PDB entry 3CIU | X-ray diffraction, 3.50 A resolution | chains B and D of the 4 polymer chains in the assembly

== Chain B (and D) ==
Molecule: Hemoglobin subunit beta
Source organism: Bos taurus
Notes: chain D of this document is another copy of the same molecule, construct and numbering; everything in this record applies to it too
Reference sequence: P02070 (HBB_BOVIN); residues 2-146 here correspond to UniProt positions 1-145 (UniProt number = residue number - 1)
Chain sequence (145 residues; numbered 2 to 146; the number before each row is that of its first residue):
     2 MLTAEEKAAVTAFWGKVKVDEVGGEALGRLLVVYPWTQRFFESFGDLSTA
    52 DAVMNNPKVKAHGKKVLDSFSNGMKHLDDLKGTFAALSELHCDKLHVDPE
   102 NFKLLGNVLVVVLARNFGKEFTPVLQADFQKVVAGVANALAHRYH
Ion coordination: heme Fe near His92 (its only coordinating residue here)
Ligand contacts:
  - 5DP (5-(2,5-dioxopyrrolidin-1-yl)-N-[2-(2-{2-[(4-O-alpha-D-idopyranosyl-alpha-D-mannopyranosyl)oxy]ethoxy}ethoxy)ethyl]pentanamide): Glu90, Cys93, Asp94, Arg144
  - heme (HEM): Thr38, Phe41, Phe42, Phe45, His63, Lys66, Val67, Ser70, Phe71, Phe85, Leu88, Leu91, His92, Leu96, Val98, Asn102, Phe103, Leu106, Leu141
  - oxygen atom (O): Phe42, His63, Val67

== Chain B / chain D interface ==
Contacting residue pairs (6):
  Asn139(B) - Tyr145(D)
  Asn139(B) - His146(D)
  Tyr145(B) - Asn139(D)  hydrogen bond (backbone-side chain)
  His146(B) - Lys82(D)
  His146(B) - Asn139(D)  hydrogen bond (backbone-side chain)
  His146(B) - His146(D)  hydrogen bond
Interface residues without a listed pair, chain B (5 interface residues in all): Ala135, His143

== Overview ==
5 residues of chain B face 4 of chain D across their interface, with 3 hydrogen bonds. Polar pairs include
Tyr145(B)-Asn139(D), His146(B)-Asn139(D) and His146(B)-His146(D). Chain B binds heme, oxygen atom and compound
5DP.
Both chains are Hemoglobin subunit beta (Bos taurus). Entry 3CIU (Site-Selective Glycosylation of Cysteine-93
beta on the Surface of Bovine Hemoglobin and its Application as a ...) was determined by X-ray diffraction.
